2PGJ - chain A; structure by X-ray diffraction, 1.71 A resolution.

Chain A:
Molecule: ADP-ribosyl cyclase 1
Organism: Homo sapiens
Notes: EC 3.2.2.5; fragment: extracellular domain, residues 45-300
UniProtKB: P28907 (CD38_HUMAN); residue numbers follow UniProt; this construct covers 45-300
Amino-acid sequence (262 residues; row label = number of the first residue in the row):
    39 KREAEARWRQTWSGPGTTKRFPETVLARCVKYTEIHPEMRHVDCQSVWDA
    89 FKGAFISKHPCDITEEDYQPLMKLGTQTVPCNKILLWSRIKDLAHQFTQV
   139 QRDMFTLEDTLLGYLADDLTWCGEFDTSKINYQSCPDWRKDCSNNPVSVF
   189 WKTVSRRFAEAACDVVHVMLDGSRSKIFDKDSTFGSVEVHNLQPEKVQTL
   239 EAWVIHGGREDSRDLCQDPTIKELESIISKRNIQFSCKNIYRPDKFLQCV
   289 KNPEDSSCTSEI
Not modelled in the structure: 39-44, 297-300
Differences from the reference sequence: cloning artifact (39-44); engineered mutation Thr49 (Gln in P28907), Asp100 (Asn in P28907), Asp164 (Asn in P28907), Asp209 (Asn in P28907), Asp219 (Asn in P28907)
Disulfides: Cys67-Cys82, Cys99-Cys180, Cys119-Cys201, Cys160-Cys173, Cys254-Cys275, Cys287-Cys296
Ligand contacts: N1-cyclic inosine 5'-diphosphoribose (N1C): Leu124, Trp125, Ser126, Arg127, Lys129, Leu145, Glu146, Asp155, Val185, Trp189, Ser193, Phe196, Ser220, Thr221, Phe222, Glu226
Curated features (UniProtKB/Swiss-Prot):
  - active site: Cys119, Cys201
  - natural variant: Arg140 (R140W: Seems to contribute to the development of type II diabetes)
  - mutagenesis: Cys119 (C119K: Loss of cADPR hydrolase activity; C119R/E/A: Loss of cADPR hydrolase and ADP-ribosyl cyclase activity), Cys160 (C160A: Loss of cADPR hydrolase and ADP-ribosyl cyclase activity), Cys173 (C173A: Loss of cADPR hydrolase and ADP-ribosyl cyclase activity), Cys201 (C201D/K/A: Loss of cADPR hydrolase and ADP-ribosyl cyclase activity; C201E: Loss of cADPR hydrolase activity)

Overview:
Ligands of chain A: N1-cyclic inosine 5'-diphosphoribose. From UniProt: active-site residues Cys119 and Cys201
and 4 mutagenesis sites.
Chain A is ADP-ribosyl cyclase 1 (Homo sapiens); the structure, Catalysis associated conformational changes
revealed by human cd38 complexed with a non-hydrolyzable substrate analog, was determined by X-ray diffraction
together with 2PGL from the same study.
